Entry 5XI5 (X-ray diffraction, 2.81 A resolution); this record covers chains D and E of the 6 polymer chains in the assembly.

# Chain D
Protein: Tubulin beta chain
Source organism: Sus barbatus
Reference sequence: A0A0R4I995 (A0A0R4I995_SUSBA); residues 1-445 here = UniProt positions 1-445
Amino-acid sequence (445 residues; numbered 1 to 445; the number before each row is that of its first residue):
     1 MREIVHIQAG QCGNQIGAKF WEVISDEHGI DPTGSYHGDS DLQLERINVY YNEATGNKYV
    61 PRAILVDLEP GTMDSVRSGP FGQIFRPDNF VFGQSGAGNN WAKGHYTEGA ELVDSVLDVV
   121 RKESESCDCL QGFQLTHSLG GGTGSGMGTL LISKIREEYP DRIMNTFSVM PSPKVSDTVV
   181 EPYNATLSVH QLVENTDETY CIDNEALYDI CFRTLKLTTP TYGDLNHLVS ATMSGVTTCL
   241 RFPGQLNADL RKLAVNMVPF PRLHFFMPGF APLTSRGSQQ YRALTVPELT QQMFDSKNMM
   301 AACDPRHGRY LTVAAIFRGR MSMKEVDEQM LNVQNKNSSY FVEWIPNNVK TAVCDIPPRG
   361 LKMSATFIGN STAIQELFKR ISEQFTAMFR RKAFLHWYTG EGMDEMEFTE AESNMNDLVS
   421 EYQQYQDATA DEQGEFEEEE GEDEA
Unresolved in the structure: 274-283, 432-445
Ligand contacts:
  - GTP (guanosine-5'-triphosphate): Gly10, Gln11, Cys12, Gln15, Ile16, Asp67, Glu69, Ala97, Gly98, Asn99, Asn100, Ser138, Gly140, Gly141, Gly142, Thr143, Gly144, Ser145, Val169, Pro171, Val175, Ser176, Glu181, Asn204, Leu207, Tyr222, Leu225, Asn226
  - Plinabulin (PN6; (3Z,6Z)-3-benzylidene-6-[(5-tert-butyl-1H-imidazol-4-yl)methylidene]piperazine-2,5-dione): Tyr50, Gln134, Asn165, Phe167, Glu198, Tyr200, Val236, Thr237, Cys239, Leu240, Leu246, Leu250, Leu253, Ala254, Asn256, Met257, Ala314, Ala315, Ile316, Lys350, Thr351, Ala352, Ile368

# Chain E
Protein: Stathmin-4
Source organism: Rattus norvegicus
Reference sequence: P63043 (STMN4_RAT); residues -38 to 145 here correspond to UniProt positions 6-189 (UniProt number = residue number + 44)
Amino-acid sequence (184 residues; row label = number of the first residue in the row; numbers below 1 keep their minus sign (Tyr-38 is residue -38)):
   -38 YKEKMKELPL VSLFCSCFLS DPLNKSSYKY EADTVDLNWC VISDMEVIEL NKCTSGQSFE
    22 VILKPPSFDG VPEFNASLPR RRDPSLEEIQ KKLEAAEERR KYQEAELLKH LAEKREHERE
    82 VIQKAIEENN NFIKMAKEKL AQKMESNKEN REAHLAAMLE RLQEKDKHAE EVRKNKELKE
   142 EASR
Unresolved in the structure: -38 to 5, 28-43, 142-145
UniProt features mapped onto this chain:
  - modified residue: Ser46 (Phosphoserine)
  - lipidation (S-palmitoyl cysteine): Cys-24, Cys-22

# Chain D / chain E interface
Pairs across the interface (23):
  Tyr106(D) with His129(E), hydrogen bond; Ala130(E), hydrophobic; Val133(E), hydrophobic; Arg134(E), hydrogen bond (backbone-side chain)
  Thr107(D) with Lys137(E)
  Ala110(D) with Arg134(E)
  Ser153(D) with Leu123(E); Lys126(E)
  Lys154(D) with Asp127(E), salt bridge
  Arg156(D) with Leu123(E)
  Glu157(D) with Leu120(E); Leu123(E); Gln124(E); Asp127(E)
  Gln191(D) with Lys126(E)
  Asn195(D) with Leu123(E)
  Thr399(D) with Lys140(E)
  Gly400(D) with Lys137(E)
  Glu401(D) with Val133(E); Lys137(E), salt bridge
  Gly402(D) with Val133(E); Asn136(E)
  Glu407(D) with His129(E), salt bridge
Interface residues without a listed pair, chain D (17 interface residues in all): Pro160, Asp161, Met403
Interface residues without a listed pair, chain E (15 interface residues in all): Arg112, Leu116, Met119

# Overview
Chain D and chain E form an interface of 17 and 15 residues respectively; the contacts include 2 hydrogen
bonds and 3 salt bridges. Polar pairs include Lys154(D)-Asp127(E), Glu401(D)-Lys137(E) and
Glu407(D)-His129(E). Ligands of chain D: GTP and Plinabulin.
Here chain D is Tubulin beta chain (Sus barbatus) and chain E is Stathmin-4 (Rattus norvegicus). Entry 5XI5
(Crystal structure of T2R-TTL-PO5 complex) was determined by X-ray diffraction.
